1EC0 - chains A and B; structure by X-ray diffraction, 1.79 A resolution.

[Chain A]
Protein: HIV-1 protease
Organism: Human immunodeficiency virus 1
Notes: EC 3.4.23.16; fragment: fragment 69-167
UniProtKB: P03366 (POL_HV1B1); residues 1-99 here correspond to UniProt positions 69-167 (UniProt number = residue number + 68)
Chain sequence (99 residues; row label = number of the first residue in the row):
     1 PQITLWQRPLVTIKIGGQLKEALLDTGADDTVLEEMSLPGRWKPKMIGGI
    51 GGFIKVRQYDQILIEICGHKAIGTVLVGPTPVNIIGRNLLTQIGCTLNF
Ligand contacts: inhibitor bea403 (BED; n,N-[2,5-O-di-2-fluoro-benzyl-glucaryl]-di-[1-amino-indan-2-ol]): R8, L23, D25, G27, A28, D29, D30, V32, I47, G48, G49, I50, L76, P81, V82, I84

[Chain B]
Protein: HIV-1 protease
Organism: Human immunodeficiency virus 1
Notes: EC 3.4.23.16; fragment: fragment 69-167
UniProtKB: P03366 (POL_HV1B1); residues 101-199 here correspond to UniProt positions 69-167 (UniProt number = residue number - 32)
Chain sequence (99 residues; numbered 101 to 199; the number before each row is that of its first residue):
   101 PQITLWQRPLVTIKIGGQLKEALLDTGADDTVLEEMSLPGRWKPKMIGGI
   151 GGFIKVRQYDQILIEICGHKAIGTVLVGPTPVNIIGRNLLTQIGCTLNF
Ligand contacts: inhibitor bea403 (BED; n,N-[2,5-O-di-2-fluoro-benzyl-glucaryl]-di-[1-amino-indan-2-ol]): R108, L123, D125, G127, A128, D129, D130, V132, I147, G148, G149, I150, P181, V182, I184

[How chain A and chain B interact]
Contacting residue pairs - 98 pairs, chain A then chain B:
  P1(A) - L197(B)
  P1(A) - N198(B)
  P1(A) - F199(B)  hydrogen bond (backbone-backbone)
  Q2(A) - T196(B)
  Q2(A) - L197(B)
  Q2(A) - N198(B)  hydrogen bond
  I3(A) - T196(B)
  I3(A) - L197(B)  hydrogen bond (backbone-backbone)
  I3(A) - F199(B)  hydrophobic
  L5(A) - T126(B)
  L5(A) - R187(B)  hydrogen bond (backbone-side chain)
  L5(A) - L190(B)  hydrophobic
  L5(A) - T191(B)
  L5(A) - C195(B)
  W6(A) - R187(B)  hydrogen bond (backbone-side chain)
  W6(A) - T191(B)
  Q7(A) - R187(B)
  R8(A) - D129(B)  salt bridge
  R8(A) - R187(B)
  P9(A) - T126(B)
  P9(A) - R187(B)
  L23(A) - G127(B)
  L24(A) - T126(B)  hydrogen bond (backbone-side chain)
  L24(A) - L197(B)  hydrophobic
  D25(A) - D125(B)
  D25(A) - T126(B)
  D25(A) - G127(B)  hydrogen bond (side chain-backbone)
  T26(A) - L105(B)
  T26(A) - P109(B)
  T26(A) - L124(B)  hydrogen bond (side chain-backbone)
  T26(A) - D125(B)
  T26(A) - T126(B)  hydrogen bond (side chain-backbone)
  T26(A) - L197(B)
  G27(A) - L123(B)
  G27(A) - D125(B)  hydrogen bond (backbone-side chain)
  D29(A) - R108(B)  salt bridge
  G49(A) - I150(B)
  G49(A) - P181(B)
  I50(A) - G149(B)
  I50(A) - I150(B)  hydrogen bond (backbone-backbone)
  I50(A) - G151(B)  hydrogen bond (backbone-backbone)
  I50(A) - G152(B)
  I50(A) - I154(B)  hydrophobic
  I50(A) - I184(B)  hydrophobic
  G51(A) - G151(B)
  G51(A) - G152(B)
  G51(A) - I154(B)
  G52(A) - I150(B)
  G52(A) - G151(B)
  I54(A) - I150(B)
  I54(A) - G151(B)
  C67(A) - F199(B)  hydrophobic
  H69(A) - F199(B)
  T80(A) - I150(B)
  P81(A) - G149(B)
  P81(A) - I150(B)
  R87(A) - L105(B)  hydrogen bond (side chain-backbone)
  R87(A) - W106(B)  hydrogen bond (side chain-backbone)
  R87(A) - Q107(B)
  R87(A) - R108(B)
  R87(A) - P109(B)
  L90(A) - L105(B)  hydrophobic
  T91(A) - L105(B)
  T91(A) - W106(B)
  Q92(A) - W106(B)
  I93(A) - F199(B)
  G94(A) - N198(B)
  G94(A) - F199(B)
  C95(A) - L105(B)
  C95(A) - L197(B)  hydrophobic
  C95(A) - N198(B)
  C95(A) - F199(B)  hydrophobic
  T96(A) - Q102(B)
  T96(A) - I103(B)
  T96(A) - T196(B)
  T96(A) - L197(B)
  T96(A) - N198(B)  hydrogen bond (backbone-backbone)
  L97(A) - P101(B)
  L97(A) - Q102(B)
  L97(A) - I103(B)  hydrogen bond (backbone-backbone)
  L97(A) - P109(B)  hydrophobic
  L97(A) - L124(B)  hydrophobic
  L97(A) - T126(B)
  L97(A) - C195(B)  hydrophobic
  L97(A) - T196(B)
  L97(A) - L197(B)  hydrophobic
  N98(A) - P101(B)
  N98(A) - Q102(B)  hydrogen bond
  N98(A) - G194(B)
  N98(A) - C195(B)
  N98(A) - T196(B)  hydrogen bond (backbone-backbone)
  N98(A) - N198(B)  hydrogen bond
  F99(A) - P101(B)  hydrogen bond (backbone-backbone)
  F99(A) - C167(B)  hydrophobic
  F99(A) - H169(B)
  F99(A) - I193(B)
  F99(A) - G194(B)
  F99(A) - C195(B)  hydrophobic
Other interface residues (no listed pair), chain A (37 interface residues in all): T4, V32, G48
Other interface residues (no listed pair), chain B (37 interface residues in all): T104, I147, F153, T180

[Overview]
Chain A and chain B each contribute 37 residues to their interface, with 20 hydrogen bonds and 2 salt bridges.
Polar contacts include R8(A)-D129(B), D29(A)-R108(B) and Q2(A)-N198(B). Inhibitor bea403 is bound between
chain A and chain B.
Chain A and chain B are both HIV-1 protease (Human immunodeficiency virus 1); the structure, HIV-1 protease in
complex with the inhibitor bea403, was determined by X-ray diffraction, deposited together with 1W5W, 1W5X,
1W5V and 1W5Y.
